PDB entry 1JFI | X-ray diffraction, 2.62 A resolution | chains A and B of the 5 polymer chains in the assembly

== Chain A ==
Protein: Transcription Regulator NC2 alpha chain
Source organism: Homo sapiens
UniProt: Q14919 (DRAP1_HUMAN); numbering as in UniProt (aligned over 1-77)
Amino-acid sequence (98 residues; numbered 1 to 98; the number before each row is that of its first residue):
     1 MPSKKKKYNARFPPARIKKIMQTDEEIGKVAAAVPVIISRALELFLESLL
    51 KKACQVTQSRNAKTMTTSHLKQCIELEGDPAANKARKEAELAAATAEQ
Not modelled in the structure: 1-9, 61-63, 76-98
Sequence notes: cloning artifact (78-98)
From the paper describing this entry:
  - binding site for the 19-nt DNA strand: K19
  - binding site for the 19-nt DNA strand: K18

== Chain B ==
Protein: Transcription Regulator NC2 beta chain
Source organism: Homo sapiens
UniProt: Q01658 (TBAP_HUMAN); residues 101-276 here correspond to UniProt positions 1-176 (UniProt number = residue number - 100)
Amino-acid sequence (179 residues; row label = number of the first residue in the row):
    98 GPHMASSSGNDDDLTIPRAAINKMIKETLPNVRVANDARELVVNCCTEFI
   148 HLISSEANEICNKSEKKTISPEHVIQALESLGFGSYISEVKEVLQECKTV
   198 ALKRRKASSRLENLGIPEEELLRQQQELFAKARQQQAELAQQEWLQMQQA
   248 AQQAQLAAASASASNQAGSSQDEEDDDDI
Not modelled in the structure: 98-108, 244-276
Sequence notes: cloning artifact (98-100)
UniProt features mapped onto this chain:
  - motif: K200 to K203 (Nuclear localization signal)
  - modified residue: A102 (N-acetylalanine), S205 (Phosphoserine), S206 (Phosphoserine), S266 (Phosphoserine), S267 (Phosphoserine)
From the paper describing this entry:
  - contacts within the chain: F180-Y183
  - binding site for the 19-nt DNA strand: K163, K164, T165, K195
  - mutagenesis - Q221E, Q223E: unchanged binding to Tata-box-binding protein (tbp)
  - binding site for the 19-nt DNA strand: R201
  - post-translational modification sites: S205, S206 (proposed by the authors, not directly observed)

== Chain A / chain B interface ==
Pairs across the interface (66):
  A10(A) with A117(B); M121(B); E124(B), hydrogen bond (backbone-side chain)
  F12(A) with I113(B), hydrophobic; A117(B), hydrophobic
  P13(A) with P114(B)
  R16(A) with L111(B); T112(B), hydrogen bond (side chain-backbone)
  K19(A) with L111(B)
  I20(A) with L111(B), hydrophobic; I113(B), hydrophobic; I147(B), hydrophobic; H148(B)
  M21(A) with I147(B), hydrophobic; S151(B)
  T23(A) with D109(B)
  D24(A) with S152(B)
  E26(A) with N155(B), hydrogen bond (backbone-side chain)
  I27(A) with N155(B)
  K29(A) with T165(B); I166(B), hydrogen bond (backbone-backbone)
  V30(A) with T165(B); I166(B)
  A31(A) with T165(B); I166(B), hydrogen bond (backbone-backbone); P168(B)
  V34(A) with I166(B); S167(B); P168(B); V171(B), hydrophobic
  V36(A) with V190(B), hydrophobic; C194(B), hydrophobic
  I37(A) with P168(B); V171(B), hydrophobic
  R40(A) with E186(B), salt bridge; V190(B)
  A41(A) with F146(B); Y183(B)
  L42(A) with C143(B), hydrophobic; F146(B)
  L44(A) with Y183(B), hydrophobic; E186(B)
  F45(A) with F146(B), hydrophobic; Y183(B)
  L46(A) with V139(B), hydrophobic; C143(B), hydrophobic
  E47(A) with T125(B)
  L50(A) with I122(B), hydrophobic; L126(B)
  K51(A) with T125(B)
  C54(A) with L126(B), hydrophobic
  T64(A) with R130(B); A132(B)
  M65(A) with R130(B), hydrogen bond (backbone-backbone); V131(B), hydrophobic; A132(B), hydrogen bond (backbone-backbone); A135(B)
  T66(A) with A135(B)
  T67(A) with A135(B); L138(B)
  L70(A) with A135(B); L138(B), hydrophobic; V139(B), hydrophobic
  K71(A) with L138(B)
  I74(A) with C142(B), hydrophobic; E145(B)
Other interface residues (no listed pair), chain A (41 interface residues in all): I17, G28, A33, I38, E43, S48, L49
Other interface residues (no listed pair), chain B (46 interface residues in all): I118, K120, V129, D134, T144, I150, K164, L175, F180, V187, L191
From the paper, about this interface:
  - interface residues, chain B: F180(B), Y183(B)

== Overview ==
The interface between chain A and chain B involves 41 residues on one side and 46 on the other, with 7
hydrogen bonds and 1 salt bridge. Among the polar pairs are R40(A)-E186(B), A10(A)-E124(B) and R16(A)-T112(B).
From the paper: a binding site for the 19-nt DNA strand at K19(A), K18(A) and K163(B) among others; Q221E and
Q223E of chain B leave binding to Tata-box-binding protein (tbp) unchanged.
Here chain A is Transcription Regulator NC2 alpha chain and chain B is Transcription Regulator NC2 beta chain,
both from Homo sapiens. Entry 1JFI (Crystal Structure of the NC2-TBP-DNA Ternary Complex) was determined by
X-ray diffraction.
